PDB entry 8AC5 | electron microscopy, 3.10 A resolution | chains T and U of the 20 polymer chains in the assembly

Chain T:
Protein: Complex III subunit 9
Organism: Yarrowia lipolytica
UniProtKB: Q6CG23 (Q6CG23_YARLI); numbering as in UniProt (aligned over 1-69)
Sequence (69 residues; each row starts with the number of its first residue):
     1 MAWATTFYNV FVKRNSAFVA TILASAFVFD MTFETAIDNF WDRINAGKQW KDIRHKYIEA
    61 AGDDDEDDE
Disordered / not traced: 1-3, 58-69
Small-molecule neighbours: 1,2-diacyl-sn-glycero-3-phosphocholine (PC1): Tyr-8, Val-12, Lys-13, Arg-14, Asn-15, Phe-18, Val-19, Ile-22, Leu-23

Chain U:
Protein: YALI0C12210p
Organism: Yarrowia lipolytica
UniProtKB: Q6CC60 (Q6CC60_YARLI); residues 1-82 here = UniProt positions 1-82
Sequence (82 residues; numbered 1 to 82; the number before each row is that of its first residue):
     1 MICGEGDYVK KPSYKIVPHF LGFNIPTVSK WIPIFGIWGA AAGIGALFLI EGVPRTRQDI
    61 LSKIPIIGEH WIREIPASDN PF
Disordered / not traced: 1-7
Small-molecule neighbours: 1,2-dimyristoyl-sn-glycero-3-phosphate (XP4): Phe-23, Thr-27, Val-28, Trp-31, Phe-35, Trp-38

Interface between chain T and chain U:
Pairs across the interface (25; chain T residue first):
  Arg-14(T) with Ile-34(U)
  Asn-15(T) with Trp-38(U)
  Ser-16(T) with Ile-34(U); Ile-37(U); Trp-38(U)
  Ala-17(T) with Ile-37(U)
  Val-19(T) with Trp-38(U), hydrophobic
  Ala-20(T) with Ala-41(U), hydrophobic
  Leu-23(T) with Ala-41(U); Ile-44(U)
  Ala-24(T) with Ile-44(U)
  Ala-26(T) with Phe-48(U)
  Phe-27(T) with Leu-47(U), hydrophobic; Phe-48(U), hydrophobic; Glu-51(U)
  Asp-30(T) with Phe-48(U)
  Met-31(T) with Glu-51(U); His-70(U); Trp-71(U), hydrophobic
  Glu-34(T) with His-70(U); Arg-73(U), salt bridge
  Thr-35(T) with His-70(U)
  Trp-50(T) with Asp-79(U), hydrogen bond
  Arg-54(T) with Ser-78(U); Asp-79(U), salt bridge
Also at the interface, not in a pair above, chain U (16 interface residues in all): Gly-45, Leu-61, Pro-76

In short:
Chain T and chain U each contribute 16 residues to their interface; the contacts include 1 hydrogen bond and 2
salt bridges. Polar contacts include Glu-34(T)/Arg-73(U), Arg-54(T)/Asp-79(U) and Trp-50(T)/Asp-79(U). Chain T
binds 1,2-diacyl-sn-glycero-3-phosphocholine. Ligands of chain U: 1,2-dimyristoyl-sn-glycero-3-phosphate.
Chain T is Complex III subunit 9 and chain U is YALI0C12210p, both from Yarrowia lipolytica; the structure,
Complex III2 from Yarrowia lipolytica, with decylubiquinol, oxidised, b-position, was determined by electron
microscopy together with 8AB6, 8AB7, 8AB8, 8AB9, 8ABA, 8ABB and 11 further entries from the same study.
